1RIW - chains B and C of the 4 polymer chains in the assembly; structure by X-ray diffraction, 2.04 A resolution.

Chain B:
Molecule: thrombin heavy chain, B
Organism: Homo sapiens
Notes: EC 3.4.21.5
Reference sequence: P00734 (THRB_HUMAN); residues 37-183 here correspond to UniProt positions 364-510 (UniProt number = residue number + 327)
Amino-acid sequence (147 residues; each row starts with the number of its first residue):
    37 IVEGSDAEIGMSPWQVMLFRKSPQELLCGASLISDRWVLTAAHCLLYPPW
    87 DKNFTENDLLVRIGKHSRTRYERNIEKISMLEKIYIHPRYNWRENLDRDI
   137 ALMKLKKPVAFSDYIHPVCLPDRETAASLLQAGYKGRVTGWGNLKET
Cystine bridges: Cys64-Cys80
Covalently attached groups: N-acetylglucosamine (NAG) linked to Asn89
Small-molecule neighbours: oscillarin (OSC; (2r,3as,6r,7as)-N-(2-{1-[amino(imino)methyl]-2,5-dihydro-1H-pyrrol-3-yl}ethyl)-6-hydroxy-1-{N-[(2S)-2-hydroxy-3-phenylpropanoyl]phenylalanyl}octahydro-1H-indole-2-carboxamide): His79, Tyr83, Trp86, Glu130, Asn131, Leu132, Glu182

Chain C:
Molecule: thrombin heavy chain, C
Organism: Homo sapiens
Notes: EC 3.4.21.5
Reference sequence: P00734 (THRB_HUMAN); residues 185-289 here correspond to UniProt positions 518-622 (UniProt number = residue number + 333)
Amino-acid sequence (105 residues; row label = number of the first residue in the row):
   185 GQPSVLQVVNLPIVERPVCKDSTRIRITDNMFCAGYKPDEGKRGDACEGD
   235 SGGPFVMKSPFNNRWYQMGIVSWGEGCDRDGKYGFYTHVFRLKKWIQKVI
   285 DQFGE
Disordered / not traced: 287-289
Cystine bridges: Cys203-Cys217, Cys231-Cys261
Ion coordination: Na+ site 1: Lys204, Thr207, Phe245; Na+ site 2: Arg263, Lys266
Small-molecule neighbours: oscillarin (OSC; (2r,3as,6r,7as)-N-(2-{1-[amino(imino)methyl]-2,5-dihydro-1H-pyrrol-3-yl}ethyl)-6-hydroxy-1-{N-[(2S)-2-hydroxy-3-phenylpropanoyl]phenylalanyl}octahydro-1H-indole-2-carboxamide): Ile209, Asp229, Ala230, Cys231, Glu232, Ser235, Val255, Ser256, Trp257, Gly258, Glu259, Gly260, Cys261, Arg263, Gly268

Chain B / chain C interface:
Pairs across the interface - 159 pairs, chain B then chain C:
  Ile37(B) with Gln191(C); Val193(C), hydrophobic; Asp229(C); Asp234(C), hydrogen bond (backbone-side chain)
  Val38(B) with Gly228(C); Asp229(C), hydrogen bond (backbone-backbone); Cys231(C), hydrophobic; Cys261(C), hydrophobic; Asp262(C)
  Glu39(B) with Arg227(C); Gly228(C); Asp262(C)
  Gly40(B) with Gln191(C); Val192(C)
  Ser41(B) with Leu190(C); Gln191(C); Val192(C), hydrogen bond (backbone-backbone)
  Asp42(B) with Val189(C); Leu190(C); Gln191(C), hydrogen bond
  Ala43(B) with Leu190(C), hydrogen bond (backbone-backbone); Val192(C), hydrophobic
  Trp50(B) with Trp249(C), hydrophobic
  Gln51(B) with Leu190(C); Pro238(C)
  Leu62(B) with Gly233(C)
  Cys64(B) with Ser235(C)
  Gly65(B) with Gly233(C); Ser235(C), hydrogen bond (backbone-backbone); Gly236(C); Gly237(C)
  Ala66(B) with Gly236(C); Gly237(C); Pro238(C)
  Ser67(B) with Gln251(C), hydrogen bond
  Trp73(B) with Ile284(C)
  Leu75(B) with Gly236(C); Gln251(C); Ile254(C), hydrophobic
  Thr76(B) with Gly236(C); Ile254(C)
  Ala77(B) with Gly236(C); Ile254(C); Val255(C)
  His79(B) with Ser235(C); Ser256(C)
  Cys80(B) with Ser235(C)
  His102(B) with Val189(C); Leu190(C), hydrogen bond (backbone-backbone)
  Ser103(B) with Ser188(C)
  Arg104(B) with Gln186(C); Pro187(C), hydrogen bond (side chain-backbone); Ser188(C), hydrogen bond (backbone-backbone)
  Tyr121(B) with Trp279(C); Val283(C), hydrophobic
  Ile122(B) with Trp279(C)
  His123(B) with Trp279(C)
  Pro124(B) with Trp279(C)
  Glu130(B) with Arg210(C), salt bridge
  Asn131(B) with Ile209(C); Arg210(C), hydrogen bond (side chain-backbone); Thr212(C); Met215(C); Trp257(C)
  Leu132(B) with Ser256(C)
  Asp133(B) with Thr212(C), hydrogen bond; Asn214(C), hydrogen bond; Met215(C)
  Arg134(B) with Asn214(C)
  Asp135(B) with Ser256(C), hydrogen bond; Thr271(C), hydrogen bond (backbone-side chain)
  Ile136(B) with Ile254(C), hydrophobic; Leu276(C), hydrophobic; Trp279(C), hydrophobic; Ile280(C), hydrophobic
  Leu138(B) with Trp279(C), hydrophobic; Val283(C), hydrophobic
  Lys140(B) with Gln286(C)
  Val154(B) with Trp249(C); Gln251(C)
  Cys155(B) with Arg248(C); Trp249(C), hydrogen bond (backbone-backbone); Tyr250(C); Gln251(C), hydrogen bond (backbone-backbone)
  Leu156(B) with Tyr250(C); Lys277(C); Ile280(C), hydrophobic
  Pro157(B) with Tyr250(C), hydrophobic; Gln251(C); Met252(C), hydrophobic; Phe274(C); Lys277(C), hydrogen bond (backbone-side chain)
  Asp158(B) with Phe274(C)
  Arg159(B) with Phe274(C)
  Thr161(B) with Tyr250(C)
  Ala162(B) with Met252(C), hydrophobic; Phe274(C), hydrophobic
  Leu165(B) with Ile197(C); Met241(C); Pro244(C)
  Leu166(B) with Ile197(C), hydrophobic; Met252(C), hydrophobic; His272(C)
  Gln167(B) with Ile197(C)
  Ala168(B) with Ile197(C); Glu199(C)
  Gly169(B) with Pro196(C); Ile197(C), hydrogen bond (backbone-backbone)
  Tyr170(B) with Pro196(C); Ile197(C), hydrogen bond (backbone-backbone); Met241(C), hydrophobic
  Lys171(B) with Leu195(C); Pro196(C); Tyr220(C), hydrogen bond; Met241(C)
  Gly172(B) with Asn194(C); Leu195(C), hydrogen bond (backbone-backbone); Phe239(C); Val240(C); Met241(C)
  Arg173(B) with Val192(C); Val193(C); Asn194(C), hydrogen bond; Pro238(C); Phe239(C); Val240(C), hydrogen bond (backbone-backbone); Trp249(C)
  Val174(B) with Val192(C); Val193(C), hydrogen bond (backbone-backbone); Pro238(C); Phe239(C), hydrophobic; Val255(C), hydrophobic; Tyr270(C)
  Thr175(B) with Gln191(C); Val192(C); Pro238(C)
  Gly176(B) with Leu190(C); Gln191(C), hydrogen bond (backbone-backbone); Asp234(C)
  Trp177(B) with Pro187(C); Val189(C); Leu190(C); Asp234(C)
  Gly178(B) with Pro187(C); Glu232(C); Gly233(C); Asp234(C), hydrogen bond (backbone-side chain)
  Asn179(B) with Gly185(C); Gln186(C), hydrogen bond; Cys231(C); Glu232(C), hydrogen bond (backbone-backbone)
  Leu180(B) with Gly185(C), hydrogen bond (backbone-backbone); Gln186(C); Pro187(C); Gln191(C)
  Lys181(B) with Cys231(C)
  Glu182(B) with Gly260(C); Cys261(C), hydrogen bond (side chain-backbone); Arg263(C), salt bridge
Other interface residues (no listed pair), chain B (68 interface residues in all): Met47, Ser48, Ile69, Asn127, Ala137, Ser164
Other interface residues (no listed pair), chain C (66 interface residues in all): Val198, Phe216, Lys226, Ala230, Ser243, Phe245, Val273

Summary:
68 residues of chain B face 66 of chain C across their interface, with 31 hydrogen bonds and 2 salt bridges.
Polar contacts include Glu130(B)-Arg210(C), Glu182(B)-Arg263(C) and Ile37(B)-Asp234(C). Oscillarin is bound
between chain B and chain C. Covalently linked N-acetylglucosamine: at Asn89(B).
Chain B is thrombin heavy chain, B and chain C is thrombin heavy chain, C, both from Homo sapiens; the
structure, Thrombin in complex with natural product inhibitor Oscillarin, was determined by X-ray diffraction.
